8UAE - chains M and N of the 18 polymer chains in the assembly; structure by electron microscopy, 3.25 A resolution.

== Chain M (and N) ==
Molecule: Nucleoside triphosphate hydrolase
Source organism: Escherichia coli
Notes: chain N of this document is another copy of the same molecule, construct and numbering; everything in this record applies to it too
UniProt: A0A822U1Y5 (A0A822U1Y5_ECOLX); residues 1-610 here = UniProt positions 1-610
Amino-acid sequence (610 residues; each row starts with the number of its first residue):
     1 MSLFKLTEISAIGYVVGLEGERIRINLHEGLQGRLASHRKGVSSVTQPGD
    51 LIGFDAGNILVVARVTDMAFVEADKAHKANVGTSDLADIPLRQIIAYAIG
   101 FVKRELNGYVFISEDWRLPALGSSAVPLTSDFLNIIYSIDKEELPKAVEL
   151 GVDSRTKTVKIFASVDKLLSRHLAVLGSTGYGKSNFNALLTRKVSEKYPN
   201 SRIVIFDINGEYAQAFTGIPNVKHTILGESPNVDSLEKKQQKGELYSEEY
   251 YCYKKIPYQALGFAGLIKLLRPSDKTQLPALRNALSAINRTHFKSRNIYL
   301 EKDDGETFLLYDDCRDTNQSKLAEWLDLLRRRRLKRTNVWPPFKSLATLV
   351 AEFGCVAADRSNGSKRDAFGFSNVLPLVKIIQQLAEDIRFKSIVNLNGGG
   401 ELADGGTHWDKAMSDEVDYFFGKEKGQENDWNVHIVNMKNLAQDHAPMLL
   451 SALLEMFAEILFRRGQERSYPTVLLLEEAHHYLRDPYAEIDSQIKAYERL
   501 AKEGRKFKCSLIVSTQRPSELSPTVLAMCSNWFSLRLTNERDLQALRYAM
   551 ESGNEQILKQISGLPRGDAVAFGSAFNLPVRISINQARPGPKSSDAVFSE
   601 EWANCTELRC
Disordered / not traced: 1-2, 72-88, 485-497, 606-610 (chain N: 1-2, 72-88, 485-494, 604-610)
Bound ions: Mg2+: S184, E211
Ligand contacts: ATP-gamma-S: S178, T179, G180, Y181, G182, K183, S184, N185, E211, R566, G567, I584, N585, Q586

== How chain M and chain N interact ==
Pairs across the interface (57):
  Q47(M) with L118(N), hydrogen bond (side chain-backbone)
  T66(M) with G20(N)
  D67(M) with L18(N); E19(N); G20(N), hydrogen bond (side chain-backbone)
  M68(M) with G17(N); L18(N), hydrogen bond (backbone-backbone)
  F70(M) with V15(N); V16(N), hydrophobic
  R155(M) with W116(N)
  T179(M) with E551(N)
  R296(M) with R332(N)
  D313(M) with P279(N); N283(N)
  R315(M) with R330(N)
  D316(M) with A358(N), hydrogen bond (side chain-backbone)
  A368(M) with N373(N)
  F369(M) with K275(N)
  F371(M) with K275(N); P279(N), hydrophobic
  S372(M) with D274(N), hydrogen bond (side chain-backbone); K275(N)
  L375(M) with S273(N); D274(N)
  K379(M) with L278(N)
  E386(M) with F263(N); R282(N), salt bridge
  I388(M) with R463(N)
  R389(M) with F462(N); E503(N), salt bridge
  D444(M) with K495(N); R499(N), salt bridge; K502(N)
  H445(M) with R499(N)
  Q516(M) with E551(N)
  R517(M) with A527(N); E551(N), salt bridge
  T538(M) with E551(N); G553(N), hydrogen bond (side chain-backbone)
  N539(M) with M550(N), hydrogen bond (side chain-backbone)
  E540(M) with R547(N); E555(N)
  R541(M) with Y548(N)
  G563(M) with D115(N)
  D595(M) with R505(N)
  V597(M) with D166(N)
  F598(M) with L169(N); P471(N), hydrophobic; R505(N); S510(N)
  S599(M) with D166(N), hydrogen bond
  E601(M) with P471(N)
  W602(M) with N200(N); S201(N); P471(N)
  A603(M) with Y198(N), hydrophobic
  C605(M) with N200(N), hydrogen bond
Other interface residues (no listed pair), chain M (47 interface residues in all): R34, P48, A69, I208, Q382, D387, K439, A442, Q443, A596
Other interface residues (no listed pair), chain N (58 interface residues in all): A56, P119, L121, K146, R202, P272, T276, A357, E459, Y470, T472, V473, K506, K508, A549, S552

== In short ==
47 residues of chain M face 58 of chain N across their interface; the contacts include 9 hydrogen bonds and 4
salt bridges. Among the polar pairs are E386(M)-R282(N), R389(M)-E503(N) and D444(M)-R499(N). Ligands of chain
M: ATP-gamma-S. S184(M) and E211(M) coordinate Mg2+.
Chain M and chain N are both Nucleoside triphosphate hydrolase (Escherichia coli); the structure, E. coli
Sir2_HerA complex (12:6) with ATPgamaS, was determined by electron microscopy together with 8SU9, 8SUW, 8SUB,
8SXX and 8UAF from the same study.
